PDB entry 6SXI | X-ray diffraction, 1.85 A resolution | chains L and A of the 4 polymer chains in the assembly

Chain L:
Molecule: Fab light chain
Source organism: Mus musculus
Notes: antibody fragment or engineered binder
Amino-acid sequence (218 residues; each row starts with the number of its first residue; a row labelled like 27A-27D holds insertion residues (27A, then the next letters in order)):
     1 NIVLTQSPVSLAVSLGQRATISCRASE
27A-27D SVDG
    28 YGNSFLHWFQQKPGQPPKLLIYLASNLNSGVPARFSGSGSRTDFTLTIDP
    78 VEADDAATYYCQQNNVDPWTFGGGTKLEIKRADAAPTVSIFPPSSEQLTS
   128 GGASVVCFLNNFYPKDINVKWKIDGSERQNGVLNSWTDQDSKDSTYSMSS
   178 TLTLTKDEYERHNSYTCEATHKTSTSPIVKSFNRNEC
Disordered / not traced: 212-214
Disulfide bonds: Cys23-Cys88, Cys134-Cys194

Chain A:
Molecule: Single chain Fv - heavy chain
Source organism: Mus musculus
Amino-acid sequence (119 residues; numbered 1 to 112 plus 9 insertion-coded residues; 2 numbers in that range are skipped by the numbering (no residue carries them; nothing is unmodelled there); the number before each row is that of its first residue; a row labelled like 82A-82C holds insertion residues (82A, then the next letters in order)):
     1 QVQLQESGTELVKPGASVKLSCKASGYTFTNYWMHWVKQR
    43 QGLEWIGEIN
   52A P
    53 SDGHTNYNEKFKSKATLTVDKSSSTAYMQL
82A-82C SSL
    83 TSEDSAVYYCARPWAFGN
100A-100E YGAWF
   101 AYWGQGTLVTVS
Disulfide bonds: Cys22-Cys92
From the paper describing this entry:
  - mutagenesis - F98W, N100G: decreased binding to Fab heavy chain

Interface between chain L and chain A:
Pairs across the interface (18; chain L residue first):
  Asp27C(L) - Asn100(A)  hydrogen bond (backbone-side chain)
  Gly27D(L) - Asn100(A)
  Tyr28(L) - Trp33(A)  hydrophobic
  Tyr28(L) - His35(A)
  Tyr28(L) - Glu50(A)  hydrogen bond
  Tyr28(L) - Gly99(A)
  Tyr28(L) - Asn100(A)
  Tyr28(L) - Ala100C(A)
  Phe32(L) - Phe98(A)  hydrophobic
  Phe32(L) - Gly99(A)
  Asn91(L) - Phe98(A)
  Asn91(L) - Tyr100A(A)
  Asn92(L) - Gly99(A)
  Asn92(L) - Asn100(A)  hydrogen bond (side chain-backbone)
  Asn92(L) - Tyr100A(A)  hydrogen bond (backbone-backbone)
  Asp94(L) - Tyr100A(A)
  Trp96(L) - Phe98(A)  hydrophobic
  Trp96(L) - Tyr100A(A)
Interface residues without a listed pair, chain L (9 interface residues in all): Val93

In short:
9 residues of chain L and 8 residues of chain A are in contact; the contacts include 4 hydrogen bonds. Polar
contacts include Asp27C(L)-Asn100(A), Tyr28(L)-Glu50(A) and Asn92(L)-Asn100(A). The paper reports that F98W
and N100G of chain A reduce binding to Fab heavy chain.
Chain L is Fab light chain and chain A is Single chain Fv - heavy chain, both from Mus musculus; the
structure, Antibody-anti-idiotype complex: AP33 Fab (hepatitis C virus E2 antibody) - B2.1A scFv
(anti-idiotype), was determined by X-ray diffraction.
